PDB entry 9FN7 | X-ray diffraction, 1.12 A resolution | chains A and B

== Chain A (and B) ==
Name: Carbonic anhydrase 12
Source organism: Homo sapiens
Notes: EC 4.2.1.1; fragment: Human Carbonic anhydrase II; chain B of this document is another copy of the same molecule, construct and numbering; everything in this record applies to it too
Reference sequence: O43570 (CAH12_HUMAN); residues 2-263 here correspond to UniProt positions 30-291 (UniProt number = residue number + 28)
Sequence (263 residues; row label = number of the first residue in the row):
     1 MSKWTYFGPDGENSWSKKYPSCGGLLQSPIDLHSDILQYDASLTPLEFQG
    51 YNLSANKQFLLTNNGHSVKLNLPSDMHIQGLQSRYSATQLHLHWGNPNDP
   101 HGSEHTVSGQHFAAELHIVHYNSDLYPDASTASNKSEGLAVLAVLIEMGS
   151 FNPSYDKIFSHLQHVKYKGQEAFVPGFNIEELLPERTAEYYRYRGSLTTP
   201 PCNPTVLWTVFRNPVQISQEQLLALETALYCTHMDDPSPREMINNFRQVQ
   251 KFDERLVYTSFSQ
Disordered / not traced: 1-3, 35, 56, 263 (chain B: 1-3, 82, 136-137)
Disulfides: Cys22-Cys202
Sequence notes: initiating methionine (1)
Ion coordination: Zn2+: His91, His93, His117 (together with A1ID0)
Ligand contacts: A1ID0 (5,7,8-tris(fluoranyl)-1,1-bis(oxidanylidene)-4-(3-propylhexyl)-2,3-dihydro-1$l6,4-benzothiazine-6-sulfonamide): Trp4, Asn64, His66, Ser67, Thr88, Gln89, His91, His93, Glu104, His117, Val119, Ala129, Ser130, Ser133, Leu139, Leu197, Thr198, Thr199, Pro200, Pro201
Swiss-Prot annotation at these positions:
  - active site: His66 (Proton donor/acceptor)
  - binding site (Zn(2+)): His91, His93, His117
  - binding site (substrate): Thr198, Thr199
  - glycosylation (N-linked (GlcNAc...) asparagine): Asn52, Asn134

== Interface between chain A and chain B ==
Contacting residue pairs (41):
  Gly8(A) - Gly23(B)
  Pro9(A) - Gly23(B)
  Glu12(A) - Lys251(B)  salt bridge
  Asn13(A) - Asn13(B)
  Asn13(A) - Ser16(B)  hydrogen bond (backbone-side chain)
  Asn13(A) - Cys22(B)  hydrogen bond (side chain-backbone)
  Asn13(A) - Arg247(B)
  Asn13(A) - Gln250(B)  hydrogen bond
  Ser14(A) - Ser16(B)
  Ser14(A) - Gly23(B)
  Ser16(A) - Asn13(B)  hydrogen bond (side chain-backbone)
  Ser16(A) - Ser14(B)
  Ser16(A) - Lys17(B)
  Lys17(A) - Ser16(B)
  Cys22(A) - Asn13(B)  hydrogen bond (backbone-side chain)
  Gly23(A) - Asn13(B)
  Asn98(A) - Asp35(B)
  Asp99(A) - His33(B)  salt bridge
  Asp99(A) - Asp35(B)
  Asp99(A) - Ile36(B)
  Pro100(A) - Asp35(B)
  His101(A) - Asp35(B)  salt bridge
  Ser108(A) - Gln110(B)
  Gly109(A) - Gly109(B)
  Gln110(A) - Ser108(B)  hydrogen bond (side chain-backbone)
  Asn244(A) - Lys251(B)
  Phe246(A) - Lys251(B)  hydrogen bond (backbone-side chain)
  Arg247(A) - Asn13(B)
  Arg247(A) - Lys251(B)
  Gln248(A) - Val249(B)  hydrogen bond (side chain-backbone)
  Gln248(A) - Gln250(B)
  Gln248(A) - Lys251(B)  hydrogen bond
  Val249(A) - Gln248(B)  hydrogen bond (backbone-side chain)
  Gln250(A) - Asn13(B)  hydrogen bond
  Gln250(A) - Gln248(B)
  Lys251(A) - Glu12(B)  salt bridge
  Lys251(A) - Phe246(B)  hydrogen bond (side chain-backbone)
  Lys251(A) - Arg247(B)
  Lys251(A) - Gln248(B)  hydrogen bond
  Asp253(A) - Asn96(B)
  Asp253(A) - Asn244(B)
Interface residues without a listed pair, chain A (25 interface residues in all): Tyr6
Interface residues without a listed pair, chain B (26 interface residues in all): Tyr6, Gly8, Pro9, Leu25, Phe252

== Summary ==
25 residues of chain A face 26 of chain B across their interface; the contacts include 13 hydrogen bonds and 4
salt bridges. Polar contacts include Glu12(A)-Lys251(B), Asp99(A)-His33(B) and His101(A)-Asp35(B). Chain A
binds compound A1ID0.
Both chains are Carbonic anhydrase 12 (Homo sapiens). Entry 9FN7 (Crystal structure of human carboanhydrase
XII with 5,7,8-trifluoro-4-(3-propylhexyl)-3,4-dihydro-2H-benzo[b][1,4]thiazine-6-sulfonamide 1,1-dioxide) was
determined by X-ray diffraction (same publication as 9FJQ, 9FJV and 9FN8).
